Entry 6B3X (X-ray diffraction, 2.30 A resolution); this record covers chains A and B.

# Chain A
Protein: Cleavage stimulation factor subunit 1
Source organism: Homo sapiens
UniProt: Q05048 (CSTF1_HUMAN); residue numbers follow UniProt; this construct covers 80-431
Sequence (358 residues; each row starts with the number of its first residue):
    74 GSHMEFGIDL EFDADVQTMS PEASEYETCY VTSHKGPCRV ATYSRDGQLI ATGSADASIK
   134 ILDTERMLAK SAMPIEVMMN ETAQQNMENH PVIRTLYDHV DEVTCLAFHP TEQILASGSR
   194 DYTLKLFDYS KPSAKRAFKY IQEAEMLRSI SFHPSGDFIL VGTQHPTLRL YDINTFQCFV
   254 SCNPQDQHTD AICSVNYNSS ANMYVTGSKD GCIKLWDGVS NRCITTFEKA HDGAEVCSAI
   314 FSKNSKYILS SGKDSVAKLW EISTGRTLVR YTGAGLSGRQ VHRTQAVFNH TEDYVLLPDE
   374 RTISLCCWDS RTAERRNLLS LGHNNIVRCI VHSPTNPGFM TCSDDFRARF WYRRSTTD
Disordered / not traced: 74-77, 86-89, 143-161, 428-431
Sequence notes: expression tag (74-79)

# Chain B
Protein: Cleavage stimulation factor subunit 3
UniProt: Q12996 (CSTF3_HUMAN); residues 581-600 here = UniProt positions 581-600
Sequence (20 residues; each row starts with the number of its first residue):
   581 YPKPDTQQMI PFQPRHLAPP
Disordered / not traced: 595-600
What the authors report for this chain:
  - mutagenesis - Y581A, K583A, I590A, P591A: unchanged binding to Cleavage stimulation factor subunit 1 (chain A)

# Chain A / chain B interface
Residue-residue contacts - 36 pairs, chain A then chain B:
  R118(A) - Y581(B)
  E216(A) - P594(B)
  A217(A) - P594(B)  hydrophobic
  H226(A) - P582(B)  hydrogen bond (side chain-backbone)
  H226(A) - P584(B)
  P227(A) - Y581(B)  hydrophobic
  S228(A) - K583(B)
  D230(A) - K583(B)  salt bridge
  F231(A) - P584(B)
  T240(A) - F592(B)
  R242(A) - F592(B)
  L243(A) - M589(B)  hydrophobic
  Y244(A) - P594(B)
  C251(A) - P591(B)
  C251(A) - F592(B)  hydrogen bond (backbone-backbone)
  F252(A) - T586(B)
  F252(A) - M589(B)  hydrophobic
  F252(A) - I590(B)
  V253(A) - M589(B)
  V253(A) - I590(B)  hydrogen bond (backbone-backbone)
  V253(A) - F592(B)  hydrophobic
  S254(A) - I590(B)
  C255(A) - Q588(B)
  C255(A) - I590(B)  hydrophobic
  S272(A) - Y581(B)
  S273(A) - Y581(B)
  S273(A) - P582(B)
  G291(A) - P584(B)
  V292(A) - P582(B)  hydrophobic
  V292(A) - K583(B)
  V292(A) - P584(B)
  V292(A) - D585(B)  hydrogen bond (backbone-backbone)
  S293(A) - Q588(B)  hydrogen bond
  S293(A) - M589(B)
  N294(A) - P584(B)
  N294(A) - M589(B)
Interface residues without a listed pair, chain A (26 interface residues in all): Y270, A274, N275
The authors on this interface:
  - specific contacts: H226(A)-P582(B) (hydrogen bond), P227(A)-Y581(B) (hydrophobic contact), F231(A)-P584(B) (hydrophobic contact), L243(A)-P584(B) (hydrophobic contact), L243(A)-M589(B) (hydrophobic contact), F252(A)-T586(B) (hydrophobic contact), F252(A)-M589(B) (hydrophobic contact), V253(A)-F592(B) (hydrophobic contact), A274(A)-P582(B) (hydrophobic contact), V292(A)-P584(B) (hydrophobic contact), V292(A)-D585(B) (backbone contact), N294(A)-M589(B) (hydrophobic contact)
  - interface residues, chain A: P227(A), A274(A)
  - interface residues, chain B: P582(B), P584(B)
  - hot spots on chain B (mutagenesis) - P584A, T586A, F592A: decreased binding to Cleavage stimulation factor subunit 1 (chain A)

# Overview
26 residues of chain A and 12 residues of chain B are in contact; the contacts include 5 hydrogen bonds and 1
salt bridge. Polar contacts include D230(A)-K583(B), H226(A)-P582(B) and S293(A)-Q588(B). The paper describes
a hydrogen bond between H226(A) and P582(B); hydrophobic contacts between P227(A) and Y581(B), F231(A) and
P584(B) and L243(A) and P584(B) among others; a backbone contact between V292(A) and D585(B). The paper
reports that P584A, T586A and F592A of chain B reduce binding to Cleavage stimulation factor subunit 1 (chain
A); interface residues P227(A), A274(A) and P582(B) among others; 7 substitutions were tested in all.
Chain A is Cleavage stimulation factor subunit 1 (Homo sapiens) and chain B is Cleavage stimulation factor
subunit 3; the structure, Crystal structure of CstF-50 in complex with CstF-77, was determined by X-ray
diffraction.
